Entry 1EZV (X-ray diffraction, 2.30 A resolution); this record covers chains C and E of the 11 polymer chains in the assembly.

[Chain C]
Molecule: Cytochrome B
Organism: Saccharomyces cerevisiae
Amino-acid sequence (385 residues; row label = number of the first residue in the row):
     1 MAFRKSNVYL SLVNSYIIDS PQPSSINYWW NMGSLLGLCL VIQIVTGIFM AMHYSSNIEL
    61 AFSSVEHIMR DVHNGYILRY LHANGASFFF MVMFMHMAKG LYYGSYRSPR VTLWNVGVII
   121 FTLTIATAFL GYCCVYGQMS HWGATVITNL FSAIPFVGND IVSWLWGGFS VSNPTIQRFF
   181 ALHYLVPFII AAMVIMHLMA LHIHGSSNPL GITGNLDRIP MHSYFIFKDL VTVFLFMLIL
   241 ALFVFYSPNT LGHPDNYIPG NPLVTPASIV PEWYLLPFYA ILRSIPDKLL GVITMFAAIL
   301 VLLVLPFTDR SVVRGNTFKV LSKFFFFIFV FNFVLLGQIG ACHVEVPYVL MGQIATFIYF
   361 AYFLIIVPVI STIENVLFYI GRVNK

[Chain E]
Molecule: Ubiquinol-cytochrome C reductase iron-sulfur subunit
Organism: Saccharomyces cerevisiae
Notes: EC 1.10.2.2
Amino-acid sequence (185 residues; numbered 31 to 215; the number before each row is that of its first residue):
    31 KSTYRTPNFD DVLKENNDAD KGRSYAYFMV GAMGLLSSAG AKSTVETFIS SMTATADVLA
    91 MAKVEVNLAA IPLGKNVVVK WQGKPVFIRH RTPHEIQEAN SVDMSALKDP QTDADRVKDP
   151 QWLIMLGICT HLGCVPIGEA GDFGGWFCPC HGSHYDISGR IRKGPAPLNL EIPAYEFDGD
   211 KVIVG
Disulfides: Cys164-Cys180

[How chain C and chain E interact]
Contacting residue pairs - 23 pairs, chain C then chain E:
  Val45(C) - Phe78(E)  hydrophobic
  Thr46(C) - Phe78(E)
  Phe49(C) - Phe78(E)
  Phe49(C) - Ser81(E)
  Phe49(C) - Met82(E)  hydrophobic
  Met52(C) - Met82(E)  hydrophobic
  His53(C) - Ser81(E)  hydrogen bond (side chain-backbone)
  His67(C) - Thr85(E)
  His67(C) - Asp87(E)  salt bridge
  Asp71(C) - Thr85(E)
  Asp71(C) - Ala86(E)  hydrogen bond (backbone-backbone)
  Asp71(C) - Asp87(E)
  Val72(C) - Ser81(E)
  Val72(C) - Thr85(E)
  His73(C) - Ser80(E)
  His73(C) - Ser81(E)
  His73(C) - Thr83(E)
  His73(C) - Ala84(E)  hydrogen bond (side chain-backbone)
  Asn74(C) - Thr77(E)
  Asn74(C) - Ser80(E)  hydrogen bond
  Leu78(C) - Phe78(E)  hydrophobic
  Leu78(C) - Ser81(E)
  Phe227(C) - Met63(E)  hydrophobic
Interface residues without a listed pair, chain C (15 interface residues in all): Ile77, Leu230, Phe234
Interface residues without a listed pair, chain E (12 interface residues in all): Ser67

[Summary]
Chain C and chain E form an interface of 15 and 12 residues respectively, with 4 hydrogen bonds and 1 salt
bridge. Polar pairs include His67(C)-Asp87(E), His53(C)-Ser81(E) and His73(C)-Ala84(E).
Chain C is Cytochrome B and chain E is Ubiquinol-cytochrome C reductase iron-sulfur subunit, both from
Saccharomyces cerevisiae; the structure, Structure of the yeast cytochrome BC1 complex co-crystallized with an
antibody fv-fragment, was determined by X-ray diffraction.
